1FNP - chains L and M of the 3 polymer chains in the assembly; structure by X-ray diffraction, 2.60 A resolution.

== Chain L ==
Protein: Reaction center protein L chain
Source organism: Rhodobacter sphaeroides
UniProt: P02954 (RCEL_RHOSH); numbering as in UniProt (aligned over 1-281)
Sequence (281 residues; row label = number of the first residue in the row):
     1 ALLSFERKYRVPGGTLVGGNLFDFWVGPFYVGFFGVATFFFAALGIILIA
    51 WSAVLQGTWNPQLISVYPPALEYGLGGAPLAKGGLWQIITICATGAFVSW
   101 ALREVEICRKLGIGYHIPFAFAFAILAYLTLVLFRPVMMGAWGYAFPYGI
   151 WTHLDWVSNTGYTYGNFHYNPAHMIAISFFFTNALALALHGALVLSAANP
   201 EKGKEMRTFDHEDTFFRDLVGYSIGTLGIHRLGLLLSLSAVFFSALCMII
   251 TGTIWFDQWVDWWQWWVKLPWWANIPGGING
Differences from the reference sequence: engineered mutation F209 (Pro in P02954)
Metal / ion sites: bacteriochlorophyll a Mg site 1 near H153 (its only coordinating residue here); bacteriochlorophyll a Mg site 2 near H173 (its only coordinating residue here); Fe ion: H190, H230 (shared with H218(M), E233(M), H265(M) of chain M)
Residues lining bound ligands:
  - bacteriochlorophyll a (BCL), molecule 1: F97, F121, A124, I125, A127, Y128, L131, W156, V157, S158, T160, G161, Y162, N166, F167, H168, H173, A176, I177, F180, F181, V241, S244, A245, C247, M248
  - bacteriochlorophyll a (BCL), molecule 2: Y128, L131, F146, I150, H153, L154, W156, V157
  - bacteriochlorophyll a (BCL), molecule 3: V157, Y162, H168, F181
  - bacteriochlorophyll a (BCL), molecule 4: H168, M174, I175, I177, S178, F181, T182, L185
  - bacteriopheophytin a (BPH), molecule 1: T38, F41, A42, G45, I49, I89, C92, A93, A96, F97, W100, E104, I117, A120, F121, F123, A124, Y128, F146, Y148, G149, I150, H153, S237, L238, V241
  - bacteriopheophytin a (BPH), molecule 2: F181, A184, L185, A188, L189, F216, L219, V220
  - ubiquinone-10 (U10), molecule 1: V26, F29, Y30, G35, T38, F39, W100, R103
  - ubiquinone-10 (U10), molecule 2: F179, T182, A186, L189, H190, L193, D213, F216, Y222, S223, I224, G225, I229, L232, L235, L236, S239, F243

== Chain M ==
Protein: Reaction center protein M chain
Source organism: Rhodobacter sphaeroides
UniProt: P02953 (RCEM_RHOSH); residues 0-306 here correspond to UniProt positions 1-307 (UniProt number = residue number + 1)
Sequence (307 residues; each row starts with the number of its first residue; numbering starts at 0):
     0 AEYQNIFSQVQVRGPADLGMTEDVNLANRSGVGPFSTLLGWFGNAQLGPI
    50 YLGSLGVLSLFSGLMWFFTIGIWFWYQAGWNPAVFLRDLFFFSLEPPAPE
   100 YGLSFAAPLKEGGLWLIASFFMFVAVWSWWGRTYLRAQALGMGKHTAWAF
   150 LSAIWLWMVLGFIRPILMGSWSEAVPYGIFSHLDWTNNFSLVHGNLFYNP
   200 FHGLSIAFLYGSALLFAMHGATILAVSRFGGERELEQIADRGTAAERAAL
   250 FWRWTMGFNATMEGIHRWAIWMAVLVTLTGGIGILLSGTVVDNWYVWGQN
   300 HGMAPLN
Unresolved in the structure: 0, 302-306
Metal / ion sites: bacteriochlorophyll a Mg site 1 near H181 (its only coordinating residue here); bacteriochlorophyll a Mg site 2 near H201 (its only coordinating residue here); Fe ion: H218, E233, H265 (shared with H190(L), H230(L) of chain L)
Residues lining bound ligands:
  - bacteriochlorophyll a (BCL), molecule 1: W65, M121, V125, F149, A152, I153, L155, W156, L159, W184, T185, N186, F188, S189, N194, L195, F196, H201, S204, I205, L208, Y209, V275, T276, G279, G280, G282, I283
  - bacteriochlorophyll a (BCL), molecule 2: F89, M121, W156, L159, V174, I178, H181, L182, W184, T185
  - bacteriochlorophyll a (BCL), molecule 3: T185, F196, Y209
  - bacteriochlorophyll a (BCL), molecule 4: F196, G202, I205, A206, Y209, G210, L213
  - bacteriopheophytin a (BPH), molecule 1: S58, L59, G62, L63, F66, A124, V125, W128, T132, T145, A148, F149, S151, A152, A272, V273, T276
  - bacteriopheophytin a (BPH), molecule 2: Y209, A212, L213, A216, M217, W251, T254, M255
  - spheroidene (SPO): W65, F66, F67, I69, G70, F73, W74, F84, L88, W114, L115, S118, F119, M121, F122, W156, M157, L159, G160, F161, W170, V174, Y176, G177, I178, H181
  - ubiquinone-10 (U10): L213, M217, H218, T221, I222, A244, A247, A248, W251, M255, F257, N258, A259, T260, M261, I264, W267, M271

== How chain L and chain M interact ==
Residue-residue contacts - 215 pairs, chain L then chain M:
  L3(L) with L249(M), hydrophobic; R252(M); N258(M)
  F5(L) with R240(M); E245(M); L249(M), hydrophobic
  E6(L) with L249(M); R252(M); W253(M), hydrogen bond
  K8(L) with E245(M), salt bridge
  Y9(L) with T242(M), hydrogen bond; E245(M), hydrogen bond; R246(M); L249(M), hydrophobic; W253(M)
  R10(L) with W253(M)
  W25(L) with W253(M)
  P28(L) with R252(M); W253(M); G256(M)
  F29(L) with W253(M); T254(M); M255(M); G256(M)
  Y30(L) with W253(M), hydrogen bond (backbone-backbone)
  W100(L) with T254(M)
  R103(L) with W253(M), hydrogen bond (side chain-backbone); T254(M), hydrogen bond (side chain-backbone)
  E104(L) with F250(M); T254(M)
  I107(L) with F250(M), hydrophobic; W253(M), hydrophobic; T254(M)
  C108(L) with F250(M), hydrophobic
  K110(L) with W253(M)
  L111(L) with R246(M), hydrogen bond (backbone-side chain); L249(M); F250(M); W253(M), hydrophobic
  G112(L) with R227(M), hydrogen bond (backbone-side chain); F228(M)
  I113(L) with A224(M); V225(M), hydrophobic; R227(M); F228(M), hydrophobic; R246(M); F250(M), hydrophobic
  G114(L) with A224(M), hydrogen bond (backbone-backbone); R227(M)
  H116(L) with Q3(M), hydrogen bond (side chain-backbone); A220(M); L223(M); A224(M)
  I117(L) with A220(M), hydrophobic; T221(M); F250(M), hydrophobic; W251(M), hydrophobic
  W151(L) with F196(M)
  L154(L) with F196(M)
  D155(L) with Y197(M)
  V157(L) with F196(M), hydrophobic
  S158(L) with F196(M)
  Y162(L) with N186(M), hydrogen bond; L190(M)
  N166(L) with D183(M); N186(M)
  H168(L) with L182(M), hydrogen bond (side chain-backbone); T185(M); N186(M)
  Y169(L) with F179(M); D183(M), hydrogen bond
  M174(L) with F179(M), hydrophobic
  F180(L) with L208(M); A212(M), hydrophobic
  N183(L) with S211(M); A212(M); F215(M)
  A184(L) with A272(M)
  A186(L) with F215(M)
  L187(L) with S211(M); F215(M); A268(M)
  A188(L) with I269(M); A272(M)
  H190(L) with H218(M), hydrogen bond; E233(M), salt bridge; H265(M), hydrogen bond
  G191(L) with H265(M)
  A192(L) with H144(M); T145(M)
  V194(L) with E233(M); L234(M); H265(M)
  L195(L) with H144(M); E262(M); H265(M); R266(M); I269(M), hydrophobic
  S196(L) with M141(M); G142(M), hydrogen bond (backbone-backbone); H144(M)
  A197(L) with M141(M), hydrophobic; L234(M), hydrophobic
  N199(L) with G142(M); H144(M); E262(M), hydrogen bond; R266(M)
  P200(L) with G140(M); G142(M)
  E201(L) with Q137(M); G140(M), hydrogen bond (backbone-backbone); M141(M); K143(M), salt bridge
  M206(L) with L234(M); I237(M), hydrophobic
  R207(L) with E21(M), salt bridge; L139(M), hydrogen bond (side chain-backbone); G140(M); M141(M); L234(M)
  T208(L) with L234(M)
  F209(L) with L234(M)
  D210(L) with M19(M)
  H211(L) with M19(M); E21(M), salt bridge; L139(M); M141(M)
  E212(L) with M141(M); L234(M)
  D213(L) with N43(M)
  T214(L) with G18(M); M19(M), hydrogen bond (side chain-backbone); R28(M)
  F215(L) with T132(M); R135(M); A136(M); L139(M), hydrophobic; M141(M), hydrophobic; T145(M)
  R217(L) with N43(M); Q45(M), hydrogen bond (side chain-backbone); P48(M); I49(M)
  D218(L) with V23(M); R28(M), salt bridge; I49(M); Y50(M), hydrogen bond (backbone-backbone); R131(M), hydrogen bond (backbone-side chain); R135(M)
  L219(L) with I49(M); W128(M); R131(M), hydrogen bond (backbone-side chain); T132(M)
  V220(L) with I49(M)
  G221(L) with L46(M); G47(M); I49(M)
  Y222(L) with L38(M), hydrophobic; G42(M); N43(M), hydrogen bond (side chain-backbone); Q45(M); L46(M), hydrophobic
  S223(L) with N43(M)
  I224(L) with G42(M); N43(M), hydrogen bond (backbone-backbone)
  G225(L) with N43(M)
  T226(L) with E231(M)
  L227(L) with N4(M); L223(M), hydrophobic; E231(M)
  G228(L) with F41(M)
  I229(L) with F215(M)
  H230(L) with H218(M), hydrogen bond; G219(M); I222(M); E233(M), salt bridge
  R231(L) with N4(M), hydrogen bond (side chain-backbone); I5(M), hydrogen bond (side chain-backbone); F6(M); S7(M), hydrogen bond; W40(M); F41(M), hydrogen bond (side chain-backbone); L223(M)
  L232(L) with F41(M), hydrophobic
  G233(L) with F215(M)
  L234(L) with A216(M); L223(M), hydrophobic
  S237(L) with A212(M), hydrogen bond (side chain-backbone); F215(M); A216(M)
  W263(L) with F179(M), hydrophobic
  W266(L) with L85(M), hydrogen bond (side chain-backbone); R86(M), hydrogen bond (side chain-backbone)
  V267(L) with R86(M); D87(M)
  W272(L) with A82(M); L85(M), hydrophobic; R86(M), hydrogen bond (backbone-side chain)
  I275(L) with N80(M); A82(M), hydrophobic; V83(M), hydrophobic; R86(M), hydrogen bond (backbone-side chain)
  P276(L) with V83(M)
  G277(L) with V83(M); R86(M), hydrogen bond (backbone-side chain)
  G278(L) with Q76(M), hydrogen bond (backbone-backbone); V83(M); D87(M)
  I279(L) with D87(M), hydrogen bond (backbone-side chain); F90(M); F91(M), hydrophobic
  N280(L) with R86(M), hydrogen bond (backbone-side chain); D87(M), hydrogen bond (backbone-side chain); F90(M)
  G281(L) with R86(M)
Interface residues without a listed pair, chain L (96 interface residues in all): Y115, A120, F181, L189, L193, A198, K204, L235
Interface residues without a listed pair, chain M (100 interface residues in all): E1, Y2, A77, F89, A148, L214, M217, S226, A238, A248, M271

== In short ==
Chain L and chain M form an interface of 96 and 100 residues respectively, with 41 hydrogen bonds and 7 salt
bridges. Polar contacts include K8(L)-E245(M), H190(L)-E233(M) and E201(L)-K143(M).
Here chain L is Reaction center protein L chain and chain M is Reaction center protein M chain, both from
Rhodobacter sphaeroides. Entry 1FNP (Crystal structure analysis of the mutant reaction center pro L209-> phe
from the photosynthetic purple bacterium ...) was determined by X-ray diffraction, deposited together with
1F6N and 1FNQ.
